2O6U - chains A and B; structure by X-ray diffraction, 3.01 A resolution.

Chain A (and B):
Name: Thioesterase
Organism: Pseudomonas aeruginosa
Notes: chain B of this document is another copy of the same molecule, construct and numbering; everything in this record applies to it too
UniProt: Q9HU04 (Q9HU04_PSEAE); residues 1-147 here = UniProt positions 1-147
Chain sequence (149 residues; row label = number of the first residue in the row; numbers below 1 keep their minus sign (Gly-1 is residue -1)):
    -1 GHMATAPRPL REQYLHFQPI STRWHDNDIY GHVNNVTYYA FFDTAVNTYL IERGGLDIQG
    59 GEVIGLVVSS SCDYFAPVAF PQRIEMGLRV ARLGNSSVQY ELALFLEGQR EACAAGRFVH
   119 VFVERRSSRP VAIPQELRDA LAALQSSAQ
Disordered / not traced: -1 to 5, 145-147
Sequence notes: expression tag (-1 to 0)

How chain A and chain B interact:
Contacting residue pairs - 45 pairs, chain A then chain B:
  Ile27(A) - Ile56(B)
  Ile27(A) - Gln57(B)
  Tyr28(A) - Ile56(B)
  Tyr28(A) - Ile62(B)
  Tyr28(A) - Gly63(B)
  Asn32(A) - Asp41(B)
  Asn33(A) - Asp41(B)  hydrogen bond
  Asn33(A) - Val65(B)
  Val34(A) - Val34(B)  hydrophobic
  Val34(A) - Tyr37(B)
  Val34(A) - Ala38(B)
  Tyr37(A) - Val34(B)
  Tyr37(A) - Tyr37(B)  hydrogen bond
  Tyr37(A) - Ser68(B)  hydrogen bond
  Tyr37(A) - Ser69(B)
  Ala38(A) - Val34(B)
  Asp41(A) - Asn32(B)
  Asp41(A) - Asn33(B)  hydrogen bond
  Asp41(A) - Val34(B)
  Ile56(A) - Ile27(B)  hydrophobic
  Ile56(A) - Tyr28(B)
  Gln57(A) - Ile27(B)
  Ile62(A) - Tyr28(B)  hydrophobic
  Val65(A) - Asn33(B)
  Val65(A) - Tyr72(B)
  Val66(A) - Asp71(B)
  Val66(A) - Tyr72(B)  hydrogen bond (backbone-backbone)
  Ser67(A) - Cys70(B)
  Ser67(A) - Asp71(B)
  Ser67(A) - Tyr72(B)
  Ser68(A) - Tyr37(B)  hydrogen bond
  Ser68(A) - Ser69(B)
  Ser68(A) - Cys70(B)  hydrogen bond (backbone-backbone)
  Ser68(A) - Tyr72(B)
  Ser69(A) - Tyr37(B)
  Ser69(A) - Ser68(B)
  Ser69(A) - Ser69(B)
  Cys70(A) - Ser67(B)
  Cys70(A) - Ser68(B)  hydrogen bond (backbone-backbone)
  Asp71(A) - Val66(B)
  Asp71(A) - Ser67(B)
  Tyr72(A) - Val65(B)
  Tyr72(A) - Val66(B)  hydrogen bond (backbone-backbone)
  Tyr72(A) - Ser67(B)
  Tyr72(A) - Ser68(B)
Other interface residues (no listed pair), chain A (22 interface residues in all): Leu54, Gly63, Arg123
Other interface residues (no listed pair), chain B (21 interface residues in all): Arg123

In short:
22 residues of chain A and 21 residues of chain B are in contact; the contacts include 9 hydrogen bonds. Polar
contacts include Asn33(A)-Asp41(B), Tyr37(A)-Tyr37(B) and Tyr37(A)-Ser68(B).
Chain A and chain B are both Thioesterase (Pseudomonas aeruginosa); the structure, Crystal structure of the
PA5185 protein from Pseudomonas Aeruginosa strain PAO1- new crystal form, was determined by X-ray diffraction
(same publication as 2O5U, 2O6B, 2O6T and 2AV9).
